PDB entry 2IPT | X-ray diffraction, 2.00 A resolution | chains L and H

[Chain L]
Name: IgG2a Fab fragment Heavy Chain
Source organism: Mus musculus
Reference sequence: A2NHM3 (A2NHM3_MOUSE); the construct lacks a stretch of the UniProt sequence, so the offset changes along the chain: 1-27 = UniProt 1-27; 28-106 = UniProt 33-111; 107-213 = UniProt 113-219
Amino-acid sequence (219 residues; numbered 1 to 213 plus 6 insertion-coded residues; the number before each row is that of its first residue; a row labelled like 27A-27E holds insertion residues (27A, then the next letters in order)):
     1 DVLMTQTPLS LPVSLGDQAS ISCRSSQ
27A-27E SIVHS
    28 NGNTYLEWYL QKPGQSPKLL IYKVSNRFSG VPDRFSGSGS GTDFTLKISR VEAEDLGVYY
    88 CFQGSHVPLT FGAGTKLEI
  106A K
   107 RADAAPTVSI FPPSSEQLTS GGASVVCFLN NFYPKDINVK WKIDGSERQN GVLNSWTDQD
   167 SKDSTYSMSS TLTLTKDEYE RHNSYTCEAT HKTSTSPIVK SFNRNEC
Disulfides: Cys23-Cys88, Cys133-Cys193
Covalently attached groups: acetamide (ACM) linked to Cys213
Small-molecule neighbours: acetamide (ACM): Pro118, Phe208, Asn209, Glu212

[Chain H]
Name: IgG2a Fab fragment Light Chain Kappa
Source organism: Mus musculus
Reference sequence: Q6PIP8 (Q6PIP8_MOUSE); residues 102-213 here correspond to UniProt positions 123-234 (UniProt number = residue number + 21)
Amino-acid sequence (223 residues; each row starts with the number of its first residue; a row labelled like 35A-35B holds insertion residues (35A, then the next letters in order)):
     1 QVTLKESGPG ILKPSQTLSL TCSFSGFSLS TSGMG
35A-35B VG
    36 WIRQPSGKGL EWLAHIWWDD DKSYNPSLKS QLTISKDAAR NQVFLRI
82A-82C TSV
    83 DTADTATYYC VRRAHTTV
100A-100E LGDWF
   101 AYWGQGTLVT VSAAKTTAPS VYPLAPVCGG TTGSSVTLGC LVKGYFPEPV TLTWNSGSLS
   161 SGVHTFPAVL QSGLYTLSSS VTVTSSTWPS QSITCNVAHP ASSTKVDKKI EPR
Disulfides: Cys22-Cys92, Cys140-Cys195
Small-molecule neighbours: acetamide (ACM): Val127, Cys128, Arg213

[How chain L and chain H interact]
Contacting residue pairs (81; chain L residue first):
  Tyr32(L) - Asp100C(H)
  Glu34(L) - Arg95(H)  salt bridge
  Glu34(L) - Asp100C(H)
  Glu34(L) - Trp100D(H)
  Glu34(L) - Phe100E(H)
  Tyr36(L) - Phe100E(H)  hydrogen bond (side chain-backbone)
  Gln38(L) - Gln39(H)  hydrogen bond
  Gln38(L) - Tyr91(H)  hydrogen bond
  Ser43(L) - Tyr91(H)
  Ser43(L) - Trp103(H)
  Ser43(L) - Gly104(H)  hydrogen bond (side chain-backbone)
  Ser43(L) - Gln105(H)
  Pro44(L) - Leu45(H)  hydrophobic
  Pro44(L) - Trp103(H)  hydrogen bond (backbone-side chain)
  Leu46(L) - Trp100D(H)
  Leu46(L) - Phe100E(H)
  Leu46(L) - Ala101(H)  hydrophobic
  Tyr49(L) - Trp100D(H)  hydrophobic
  Lys50(L) - Thr99(H)
  Phe55(L) - Ala101(H)  hydrophobic
  Tyr87(L) - Gln39(H)  hydrogen bond
  Tyr87(L) - Lys43(H)
  Tyr87(L) - Gly44(H)
  Tyr87(L) - Leu45(H)  hydrophobic
  Phe89(L) - Arg95(H)
  Phe89(L) - Phe100E(H)  hydrophobic
  Gly91(L) - Arg95(H)
  Val94(L) - Trp47(H)  hydrophobic
  Val94(L) - Ser58(H)
  Val94(L) - Tyr59(H)
  Pro95(L) - Trp47(H)  hydrophobic
  Pro95(L) - Asn60(H)
  Pro95(L) - Pro61(H)
  Leu96(L) - Trp47(H)
  Phe98(L) - Ile37(H)  hydrophobic
  Phe98(L) - Leu45(H)
  Ser115(L) - Thr137(H)
  Ile116(L) - Val127(H)
  Phe117(L) - Leu124(H)
  Phe117(L) - Ala125(H)
  Phe117(L) - Pro126(H)
  Phe117(L) - Thr137(H)
  Pro118(L) - Val127(H)
  Pro118(L) - Arg213(H)
  Pro119(L) - Arg213(H)
  Ser120(L) - Tyr122(H)
  Ser120(L) - Pro123(H)
  Glu122(L) - Tyr122(H)
  Glu122(L) - Pro123(H)
  Glu122(L) - Lys208(H)  salt bridge
  Gln123(L) - Tyr122(H)
  Gln123(L) - Lys143(H)
  Ser126(L) - Tyr122(H)  hydrogen bond
  Ser130(L) - Leu141(H)
  Ser130(L) - Lys143(H)
  Val132(L) - Leu124(H)  hydrophobic
  Phe134(L) - Phe166(H)  hydrophobic
  Phe134(L) - Ser178(H)
  Phe134(L) - Ser179(H)
  Phe134(L) - Ser180(H)
  Asn136(L) - His164(H)
  Asn136(L) - Phe166(H)
  Asn136(L) - Ser180(H)  hydrogen bond
  Asn137(L) - His164(H)  hydrogen bond
  Leu159(L) - Leu170(H)
  Leu159(L) - Gln171(H)
  Asn160(L) - Val169(H)
  Ser161(L) - Phe166(H)
  Ser161(L) - Pro167(H)  hydrogen bond (side chain-backbone)
  Ser161(L) - Val169(H)
  Trp162(L) - Pro167(H)
  Thr163(L) - Phe166(H)
  Ser173(L) - His164(H)  hydrogen bond
  Ser173(L) - Phe166(H)
  Met174(L) - Phe166(H)
  Ser175(L) - Phe166(H)
  Ser175(L) - Ser178(H)  hydrogen bond
  Thr179(L) - Gln171(H)  hydrogen bond
  Phe208(L) - Val127(H)  hydrophobic
  Glu212(L) - Cys128(H)
  Cys213(L) - Cys128(H)
Other interface residues (no listed pair), chain L (46 interface residues in all): Gln42, Thr177, Ser207
Other interface residues (no listed pair), chain H (44 interface residues in all): Leu138, Gly139, Thr165

[In short]
Chain L and chain H form an interface of 46 and 44 residues respectively; the contacts include 13 hydrogen
bonds and 2 salt bridges. Among the polar pairs are Glu34(L)-Arg95(H), Glu122(L)-Lys208(H) and
Tyr36(L)-Phe100E(H). Ligands of chain H: acetamide. Acetamide is covalently linked to Cys213(L).
Chain L is IgG2a Fab fragment Heavy Chain and chain H is IgG2a Fab fragment Light Chain Kappa, both from Mus
musculus; the structure, PFA1 Fab Fragment, was determined by X-ray diffraction (same publication as 2R0W and
2IQA).
